4TTJ - chains A and D of the 3 polymer chains in the assembly; structure by X-ray diffraction, 1.87 A resolution.

# Chain A (and D)
Protein: Purine nucleoside phosphorylase DeoD-type
From: Escherichia coli
Notes: EC 2.4.2.1; chain D of this document is another copy of the same molecule, construct and numbering; everything in this record applies to it too
Reference sequence: P0ABP8 (DEOD_ECOLI); residues 1-237 here correspond to UniProt positions 2-238 (UniProt number = residue number + 1)
Chain sequence (237 residues; numbered 1 to 237; the number before each row is that of its first residue):
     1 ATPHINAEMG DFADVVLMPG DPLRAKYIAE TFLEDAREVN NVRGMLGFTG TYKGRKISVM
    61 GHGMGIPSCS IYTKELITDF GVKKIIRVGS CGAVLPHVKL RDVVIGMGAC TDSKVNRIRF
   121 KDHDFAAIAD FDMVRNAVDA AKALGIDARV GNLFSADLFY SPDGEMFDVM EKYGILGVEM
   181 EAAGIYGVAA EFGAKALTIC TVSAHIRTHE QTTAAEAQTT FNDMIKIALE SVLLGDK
Differences from the reference sequence: engineered mutation Ala-204 (Asp205 in P0ABP8), Ala-217 (Arg218 in P0ABP8)
Swiss-Prot annotation at these positions:
  - binding site (a purine D-ribonucleoside): His-4, Glu-179 to Glu-181
  - binding site (phosphate): Gly-20, Arg-24, Arg-43, Arg-87 to Ser-90
  - modified residue: Lys-26 (N6-acetyllysine)
Ligand contacts: FMC ((1S)-1-(7-amino-1H-pyrazolo[4,3-d]pyrimidin-3-yl)-1,4-anhydro-D-ribitol): Met-64, Arg-87, Ser-90, Cys-91, Gly-92, Phe-159, Val-178, Glu-179, Met-180, Glu-181, Ser-203, Ala-204, Ile-206
Reported in the primary citation:
  - binding site for FMC: Glu-181

# How chain A and chain D interact
Pairs across the interface - 59 pairs, chain A then chain D:
  Pro-3(A) / Tyr-160(D)
  His-4(A) / Met-64(D)
  His-4(A) / Phe-159(D)
  Gly-20(A) / Arg-43(D)
  Asp-21(A) / Arg-43(D)
  Pro-22(A) / Arg-43(D)
  Leu-23(A) / Asn-41(D)
  Leu-23(A) / Arg-43(D)
  Leu-23(A) / Gly-44(D)
  Arg-24(A) / Arg-43(D)
  Asn-41(A) / Leu-23(D)
  Arg-43(A) / Gly-20(D)
  Arg-43(A) / Asp-21(D)
  Arg-43(A) / Pro-22(D)
  Arg-43(A) / Met-64(D)
  Gly-44(A) / Leu-23(D)
  Met-64(A) / His-4(D)
  Met-64(A) / Arg-43(D)
  Met-64(A) / Ser-68(D)
  Met-64(A) / Ile-71(D)  hydrophobic
  Met-64(A) / Tyr-72(D)
  Gly-65(A) / Pro-67(D)
  Pro-67(A) / Gly-65(D)
  Pro-67(A) / Pro-67(D)
  Pro-67(A) / Asp-157(D)
  Pro-67(A) / Met-180(D)  hydrophobic
  Ser-68(A) / Met-64(D)
  Ser-70(A) / Leu-158(D)
  Ile-71(A) / Met-64(D)  hydrophobic
  Ile-71(A) / Phe-159(D)  hydrophobic
  Ile-71(A) / Met-180(D)  hydrophobic
  Tyr-72(A) / Met-64(D)
  Lys-74(A) / Tyr-160(D)
  Glu-75(A) / Tyr-160(D)  hydrogen bond
  Asp-112(A) / Lys-114(D)
  Asp-112(A) / Ile-118(D)
  Ser-113(A) / Asp-157(D)
  Lys-114(A) / Asp-112(D)
  Lys-114(A) / Lys-114(D)
  Lys-114(A) / Arg-117(D)
  Val-115(A) / Asp-157(D)
  Val-115(A) / Leu-158(D)  hydrophobic
  Arg-117(A) / Lys-114(D)
  Ile-118(A) / Asp-112(D)
  Arg-119(A) / Leu-158(D)
  Asp-157(A) / Pro-67(D)
  Asp-157(A) / Ser-113(D)
  Asp-157(A) / Val-115(D)
  Leu-158(A) / Val-115(D)  hydrophobic
  Leu-158(A) / Arg-119(D)
  Phe-159(A) / His-4(D)
  Phe-159(A) / Ile-71(D)  hydrophobic
  Tyr-160(A) / Lys-74(D)
  Tyr-160(A) / Glu-75(D)  hydrogen bond
  Pro-162(A) / Glu-191(D)
  Met-180(A) / Pro-67(D)  hydrophobic
  Met-180(A) / Ile-71(D)  hydrophobic
  Glu-191(A) / Pro-162(D)
  Ala-214(A) / Pro-3(D)
Interface residues without a listed pair, chain A (38 interface residues in all): Ile-66, Ser-90, Phe-192, Gln-211
Interface residues without a listed pair, chain D (34 interface residues in all): Val-42, Ile-66, Ser-70

# In short
Chain A and chain D form an interface of 38 and 34 residues respectively, with 2 hydrogen bonds. The
hydrogen-bonded pair is Glu-75(A)/Tyr-160(D). Chain A binds compound FMC. From UniProt: 4 purine
D-ribonucleoside-binding residues and 7 phosphate-binding residues on chain A. From the paper: a binding site
for FMC at Glu-181(A).
Chain A and chain D are both Purine nucleoside phosphorylase DeoD-type (Escherichia coli); the structure,
Crystal structure of double mutant E. Coli purine nucleoside phosphorylase with 6 FMC molecules, was
determined by X-ray diffraction (same publication as 4TS3, 4TS9, 4TTA and 4TTI).
